1P2K - chains A and I; structure by X-ray diffraction, 1.60 A resolution.

[Chain A]
Name: Trypsinogen, cationic
Source organism: Bos taurus
Notes: EC 3.4.21.4
UniProtKB: P00760 (TRY1_BOVIN); the construct lacks a stretch of the UniProt sequence and is renumbered around it, so the offset changes along the chain: 16-34 = UniProt 21-39; 37-67 = UniProt 40-70; 69-125 = UniProt 71-127; 127-130 = UniProt 128-131; 6 more segments
Sequence (223 residues; each row starts with the number of its first residue; note: 10 numbers in that range are skipped by the numbering (no residue carries them; nothing is unmodelled there)):
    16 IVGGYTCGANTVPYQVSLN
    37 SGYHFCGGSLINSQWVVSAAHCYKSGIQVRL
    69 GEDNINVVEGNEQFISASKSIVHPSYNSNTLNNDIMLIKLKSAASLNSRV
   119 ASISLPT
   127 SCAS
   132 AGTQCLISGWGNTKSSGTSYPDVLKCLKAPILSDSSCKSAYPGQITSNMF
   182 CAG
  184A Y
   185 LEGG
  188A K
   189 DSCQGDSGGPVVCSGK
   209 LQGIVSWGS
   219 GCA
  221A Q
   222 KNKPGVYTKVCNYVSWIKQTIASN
Disulfide bonds: Cys-22/Cys-157, Cys-42/Cys-58, Cys-128/Cys-232, Cys-136/Cys-201, Cys-168/Cys-182, Cys-191/Cys-220
Bound ions: Ca2+: Glu-70, Asn-72, Val-75, Glu-80

[Chain I]
Name: Pancreatic trypsin inhibitor
Source organism: Bos taurus
UniProtKB: P00974 (BPT1_BOVIN); residues 1-58 here correspond to UniProt positions 36-93 (UniProt number = residue number + 35)
Sequence (58 residues; each row starts with the number of its first residue):
     1 RPDFCLEPPYTGPCVARIIRYFYNAKAGLCQTFVYGGCRAKRNNFKSAED
    51 CLRTCGGA
Sequence notes: engineered mutation Val-15 (Lys50 in P00974), Leu-52 (Met87 in P00974)
Disulfide bonds: Cys-5/Cys-55, Cys-14/Cys-38, Cys-30/Cys-51

[Interface between chain A and chain I]
Residue-residue contacts (35; chain A residue first):
  Tyr-39(A) / Arg-17(I)
  Tyr-39(A) / Ile-18(I)
  Tyr-39(A) / Ile-19(I)  hydrogen bond (side chain-backbone)
  His-40(A) / Arg-17(I)  hydrogen bond (backbone-side chain)
  Phe-41(A) / Ala-16(I)
  Phe-41(A) / Arg-17(I)  hydrogen bond (backbone-backbone)
  Cys-42(A) / Ala-16(I)  hydrophobic
  His-57(A) / Cys-14(I)
  His-57(A) / Gly-36(I)
  His-57(A) / Gly-37(I)
  Lys-60(A) / Ile-18(I)
  Ser-96(A) / Arg-39(I)
  Asn-97(A) / Arg-39(I)  hydrogen bond (backbone-side chain)
  Leu-99(A) / Cys-14(I)  hydrophobic
  Leu-99(A) / Cys-38(I)  hydrophobic
  Tyr-151(A) / Arg-17(I)
  Tyr-151(A) / Val-34(I)
  Cys-191(A) / Val-15(I)
  Gln-192(A) / Thr-11(I)
  Gln-192(A) / Gly-12(I)
  Gln-192(A) / Cys-14(I)  hydrogen bond (side chain-backbone)
  Gln-192(A) / Val-15(I)
  Gln-192(A) / Ala-16(I)
  Gly-193(A) / Val-15(I)  hydrogen bond (backbone-backbone)
  Gly-193(A) / Ala-16(I)
  Gly-193(A) / Arg-17(I)
  Asp-194(A) / Val-15(I)  hydrogen bond (backbone-backbone)
  Ser-195(A) / Val-15(I)  hydrogen bond (backbone-backbone)
  Ser-195(A) / Ala-16(I)  hydrogen bond (side chain-backbone)
  Val-213(A) / Val-15(I)  hydrophobic
  Ser-214(A) / Cys-14(I)
  Ser-214(A) / Val-15(I)  hydrogen bond (backbone-backbone)
  Trp-215(A) / Pro-13(I)
  Trp-215(A) / Cys-14(I)  hydrophobic
  Gly-216(A) / Pro-13(I)  hydrogen bond (backbone-backbone)
Other interface residues (no listed pair), chain A (20 interface residues in all): Tyr-94

[Summary]
20 residues of chain A and 14 residues of chain I are in contact, with 11 hydrogen bonds. Polar contacts
include Tyr-39(A)/Ile-19(I), His-40(A)/Arg-17(I) and Asn-97(A)/Arg-39(I). The Ca2+ site is built by Glu-70(A),
Asn-72(A), Val-75(A) and Glu-80(A).
Here chain A is Trypsinogen, cationic and chain I is Pancreatic trypsin inhibitor, both from Bos taurus. Entry
1P2K (Structural consequences of accommodation of four non-cognate amino-acid residues in the S1 pocket of
bovine trypsin ...) was determined by X-ray diffraction together with 1P2I, 1P2J, 1P2M, 1P2N, 1P2O and 1P2Q
from the same study.
